Entry 7N1H (electron microscopy, 4.30 A resolution (low resolution: residue-level contacts below are approximate; hydrogen-bond / salt-bridge calls are withheld)); this record covers chains P and H of the 16 polymer chains in the assembly.

[Chain P]
Name: Low-density lipoprotein receptor class A domain-containing protein 3
Organism: Mus musculus
UniProtKB: A2AR95 (LRAD3_MOUSE); residue numbers follow UniProt; this construct covers 28-66
Amino-acid sequence (39 residues; each row starts with the number of its first residue):
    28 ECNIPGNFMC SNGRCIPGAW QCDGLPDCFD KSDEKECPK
Disulfides: Cys29-Cys42, Cys37-Cys55, Cys49-Cys64
Ion coordination: Ca2+: Trp47, Asp50, Leu52, Asp54, Asp60, Glu61
Reported in the primary citation:
  - mutagenesis - G33D, M36T, P44R, D57V: unchanged expression

[Chain H]
Name: E2 envelope glycoprotein
Organism: Venezuelan equine encephalitis virus
UniProtKB: A0A0C4MX98 (A0A0C4MX98_9VIRU); residues 1-423 here correspond to UniProt positions 335-757 (UniProt number = residue number + 334)
Amino-acid sequence (423 residues; numbered 1 to 423; the number before each row is that of its first residue):
     1 STEELFNEYK LTRPYMARCI RCAVGSCHSP IAIEAVKSDG HDGYVRLQTS SQYGLDSSGN
    61 LKGRTMRYDM HGTIKEIPLH QVSLYTSRPC HIVDGHGYFL LARCPAGDSI TMEFKKDSVR
   121 HSCSVPYEVK FNPVGRELYT HPPEHGVEQA CQVYAHDAQN RGAYVEMHLP GSEVDSSLVS
   181 LSGSSVTVTP PDGTSALVEC ECGGTKISET INKTKQFSQC TKKEQCRAYR LQNDKWVYNS
   241 DKLPKAAGAT LKGKLHVPFL LADGKCTVPL APEPMITFGF RSVSLKLHPK NPTYLITRQL
   301 ADEPHYTHEL ISEPAVRNFT VTEKGWEFVW GNHPPKRFWA QETAPGNPHG LPHEVITHYY
   361 HRYPMSTILG LSICAAIATV SVAASTWLFC RSRVACLTPY RLTPNARIPF CLAVLCCART
   421 ARA
Disulfides: Cys19-Cys123, Cys22-Cys27, Cys90-Cys104, Cys151-Cys266, Cys396-Cys417
Covalent attachments: N-acetylglucosamine (NAG) linked to Asn318

[Chain P / chain H interface]
Residue-residue contacts - 27 pairs, chain P then chain H:
  Glu28(P) - Glu148(H)
  Glu28(P) - Lys265(H)
  Cys29(P) - Lys265(H)
  Asn30(P) - Asp42(H)
  Asn30(P) - Tyr44(H)
  Asn30(P) - Val153(H)
  Asn30(P) - Tyr154(H)
  Asn30(P) - His156(H)
  Ile31(P) - Val153(H)
  Ile31(P) - Asp263(H)
  Ile31(P) - Gly264(H)
  Pro32(P) - Ala155(H)
  Pro32(P) - Asp157(H)
  Pro32(P) - Ala262(H)
  Gly33(P) - His156(H)
  Gly33(P) - Asp157(H)
  Asn34(P) - His156(H)
  Ile43(P) - His156(H)
  Pro44(P) - Val93(H)
  Pro44(P) - Asp94(H)
  Pro44(P) - His156(H)
  Gly45(P) - His156(H)
  Ala46(P) - Asp94(H)
  Trp47(P) - Val93(H)
  Trp47(P) - Asp94(H)
  Gly51(P) - Arg64(H)
  Leu52(P) - Arg64(H)

[In short]
14 residues of chain P face 15 of chain H across their interface. Trp47(P), Asp50(P), Leu52(P), Asp54(P),
Asp60(P) and Glu61(P) form the Ca2+ site. The paper reports that G33D, M36T and P44R of chain P, among others,
leave expression unchanged.
Chain P is Low-density lipoprotein receptor class A domain-containing protein 3 (Mus musculus) and chain H is
E2 envelope glycoprotein (Venezuelan equine encephalitis virus); the structure, CryoEM structure of Venezuelan
equine encephalitis virus VLP in complex with the LDLRAD3 receptor, was determined by electron microscopy,
deposited together with 7N1I.
